PDB entry 3OID | X-ray diffraction, 1.80 A resolution | chains B and C of the 4 polymer chains in the assembly

Chain B (and C):
Protein: Enoyl-[acyl-carrier-protein] reductase [NADPH]
Source organism: Bacillus subtilis
Notes: EC 1.3.1.10; chain C of this document is another copy of the same molecule, construct and numbering; everything in this record applies to it too
UniProt: P71079 (FABL_BACSU); residues 1-250 here = UniProt positions 1-250
Amino-acid sequence (258 residues; row label = number of the first residue in the row):
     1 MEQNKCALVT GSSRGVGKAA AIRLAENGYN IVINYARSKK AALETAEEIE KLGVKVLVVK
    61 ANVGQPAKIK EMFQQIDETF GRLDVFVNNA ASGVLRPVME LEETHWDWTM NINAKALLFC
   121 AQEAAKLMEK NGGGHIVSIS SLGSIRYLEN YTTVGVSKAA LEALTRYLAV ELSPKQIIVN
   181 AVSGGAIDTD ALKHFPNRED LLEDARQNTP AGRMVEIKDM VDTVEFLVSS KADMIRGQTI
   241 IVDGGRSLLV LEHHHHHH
Not modelled in the structure: 252-258 (chain C: 1-3, 252-258)
Differences from the reference sequence: expression tag (251-258)
Swiss-Prot annotation at these positions:
  - active site (Proton acceptor): Tyr-151, Lys-158
  - binding site (NADP(+)): Ser-13 to Val-16, Ala-36 to Ser-38, Asn-62, Val-63, Asn-89, Lys-158, Ile-187 to Thr-189
Small-molecule neighbours:
  - NADPH (NDP; NADPH dihydro-nicotinamide-adenine-dinucleotide phosphate): Gly-11, Ser-12, Ser-13, Arg-14, Gly-15, Val-16, Gly-17, Asn-34, Tyr-35, Ala-36, Arg-37, Ser-38, Ala-61, Asn-62, Val-63, Gly-64, Asn-89, Ala-90, Ala-91, Ser-92, Ile-112, Ile-139, Ser-140, Ser-141, Tyr-151, Lys-158, Gly-184, Gly-185, Ala-186, Ile-187, Thr-189, Asp-190, Ala-191, Leu-192
  - triclosan (TCL): Ala-91, Ser-92, Gly-93, Leu-95, Ser-141, Leu-148, Tyr-151, Val-154, Lys-158, Ala-186, Ala-191, Leu-192, His-194, Phe-195

Chain B / chain C interface:
Residue-residue contacts (68):
  Pro-66(B) / Glu-103(C)
  Pro-97(B) / Glu-171(C)
  Val-98(B) / Leu-118(C)  hydrophobic
  Val-98(B) / Gln-122(C)  hydrogen bond (backbone-side chain)
  Val-98(B) / Leu-168(C)  hydrophobic
  Val-98(B) / Glu-171(C)  hydrogen bond (backbone-side chain)
  Met-99(B) / Gln-122(C)
  Met-99(B) / Lys-126(C)
  Met-99(B) / Lys-175(C)
  Leu-101(B) / Phe-119(C)
  Leu-101(B) / Gln-122(C)  hydrogen bond (backbone-side chain)
  Glu-102(B) / Phe-119(C)
  Glu-103(B) / Pro-66(C)
  Glu-103(B) / Lys-115(C)  salt bridge
  Glu-103(B) / Phe-119(C)
  Trp-106(B) / Ala-114(C)
  Trp-106(B) / Lys-115(C)
  Trp-106(B) / Leu-118(C)  hydrophobic
  Asp-107(B) / Lys-115(C)  salt bridge
  Ala-114(B) / Trp-106(C)
  Lys-115(B) / Glu-103(C)  salt bridge
  Lys-115(B) / Trp-106(C)
  Lys-115(B) / Asp-107(C)  salt bridge
  Leu-118(B) / Val-98(C)  hydrophobic
  Leu-118(B) / Trp-106(C)  hydrophobic
  Phe-119(B) / Leu-101(C)
  Phe-119(B) / Glu-102(C)
  Phe-119(B) / Glu-103(C)
  Gln-122(B) / Val-98(C)  hydrogen bond (side chain-backbone)
  Gln-122(B) / Met-99(C)
  Gln-122(B) / Leu-101(C)  hydrogen bond (side chain-backbone)
  Gly-143(B) / Tyr-167(C)  hydrogen bond (backbone-side chain)
  Ser-144(B) / Arg-166(C)  hydrogen bond (backbone-side chain)
  Ile-145(B) / Arg-166(C)  hydrogen bond (backbone-side chain)
  Arg-146(B) / Tyr-167(C)  hydrogen bond (backbone-side chain)
  Tyr-147(B) / Tyr-167(C)  hydrophobic
  Tyr-147(B) / Val-170(C)  hydrophobic
  Tyr-147(B) / Glu-171(C)  hydrogen bond
  Leu-148(B) / Tyr-167(C)  hydrogen bond (backbone-side chain)
  Tyr-151(B) / Tyr-167(C)
  Thr-152(B) / Leu-164(C)
  Thr-152(B) / Tyr-167(C)
  Gly-155(B) / Tyr-167(C)
  Val-156(B) / Ala-160(C)  hydrophobic
  Val-156(B) / Ala-163(C)  hydrophobic
  Val-156(B) / Leu-164(C)
  Ala-159(B) / Ala-159(C)
  Ala-159(B) / Ala-163(C)  hydrophobic
  Ala-160(B) / Val-156(C)  hydrophobic
  Ala-163(B) / Ser-144(C)
  Ala-163(B) / Val-156(C)  hydrophobic
  Ala-163(B) / Ala-159(C)  hydrophobic
  Leu-164(B) / Thr-152(C)
  Leu-164(B) / Val-156(C)
  Arg-166(B) / Ser-144(C)  hydrogen bond (side chain-backbone)
  Arg-166(B) / Ile-145(C)  hydrogen bond (side chain-backbone)
  Tyr-167(B) / Gly-143(C)  hydrogen bond (side chain-backbone)
  Tyr-167(B) / Arg-146(C)  hydrogen bond (side chain-backbone)
  Tyr-167(B) / Tyr-147(C)  hydrophobic
  Tyr-167(B) / Leu-148(C)  hydrogen bond (side chain-backbone)
  Tyr-167(B) / Tyr-151(C)
  Tyr-167(B) / Thr-152(C)
  Tyr-167(B) / Gly-155(C)
  Leu-168(B) / Val-98(C)  hydrophobic
  Val-170(B) / Tyr-147(C)  hydrophobic
  Glu-171(B) / Pro-97(C)
  Glu-171(B) / Val-98(C)  hydrogen bond (side chain-backbone)
  Glu-171(B) / Tyr-147(C)  hydrogen bond
Also at the interface, not in a pair above, chain B (40 interface residues in all): Glu-100, Met-110, Ala-125, Lys-126, Asn-150, Leu-172, Lys-175
Also at the interface, not in a pair above, chain C (39 interface residues in all): Met-110, Ala-125, Asn-150, Leu-172

Summary:
Chain B and chain C form an interface of 40 and 39 residues respectively; the contacts include 18 hydrogen
bonds and 4 salt bridges. Polar contacts include Glu-103(B)/Lys-115(C), Asp-107(B)/Lys-115(C) and
Val-98(B)/Gln-122(C). Chain B binds triclosan and NADPH.
Both chains are Enoyl-[acyl-carrier-protein] reductase [NADPH] (Bacillus subtilis). Entry 3OID (Crystal
Structure of Enoyl-ACP Reductases III (FabL) from B. subtilis (complex with NADP and TCL)) was determined by
X-ray diffraction together with 3OIC, 3OIF and 3OIG from the same study.
